PDB entry 6X3T | electron microscopy, 2.55 A resolution | chains A and E of the 9 polymer chains in the assembly

Chain A:
Molecule: Gamma-aminobutyric acid receptor subunit beta-2
Source organism: Homo sapiens
UniProt: P47870 (GBRB2_HUMAN); the construct has insertions or renumbered stretches relative to UniProt, so the offset changes along the chain: 1-307 = UniProt 25-331; 316-341 = UniProt 487-512
Chain sequence (364 residues; numbered 1 to 364; the number before each row is that of its first residue):
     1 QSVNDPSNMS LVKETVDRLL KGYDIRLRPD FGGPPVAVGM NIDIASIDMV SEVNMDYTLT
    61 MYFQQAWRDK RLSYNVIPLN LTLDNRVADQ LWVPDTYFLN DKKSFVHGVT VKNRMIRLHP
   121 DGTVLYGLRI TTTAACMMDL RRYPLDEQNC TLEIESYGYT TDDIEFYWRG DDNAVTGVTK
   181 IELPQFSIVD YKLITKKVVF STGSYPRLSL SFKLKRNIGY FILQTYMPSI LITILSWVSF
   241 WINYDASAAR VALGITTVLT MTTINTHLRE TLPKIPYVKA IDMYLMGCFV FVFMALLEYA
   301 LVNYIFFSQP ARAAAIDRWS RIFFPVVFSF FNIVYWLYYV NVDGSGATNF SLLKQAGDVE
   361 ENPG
Not modelled in the structure: 1-6, 341-364
Sequence notes: linker (308-315)
Swiss-Prot annotation at these positions:
  - binding site (histamine): Tyr97, Ser156, Tyr157, Thr202
  - binding site (4-aminobutanoate): Tyr157, Thr202
  - glycosylation (N-linked (GlcNAc...) asparagine): Asn8, Asn80, Asn149
Disulfide bonds: Cys136-Cys150
Covalently attached groups: N-acetylglucosamine (NAG) linked to Asn80, Asn149
Residues lining bound ligands:
  - gamma-amino-butanoic acid (ABU): Tyr97, Glu155, Ser156, Tyr157, Phe200, Thr202, Tyr205
  - 2,6-bis(1-methylethyl)phenol (PFL): Met261, Thr262, Asn265, Asp282, Leu285, Met286, Phe289
Reported in the primary citation:
  - binding site for 2,6-bis(1-methylethyl)phenol: Met286

Chain E:
Molecule: Gamma-aminobutyric acid type A receptor subunit gamma-2
Source organism: Homo sapiens
UniProt: P18507 (GBRG2_HUMAN); residues 3-322 here correspond to UniProt positions 42-361 (UniProt number = residue number + 39)
Chain sequence (417 residues; each row starts with the number of its first residue; numbers below 1 keep their minus sign (Trp-36 is residue -36)):
   -36 WSHPQFEKGG GSGGGSGGSS AWSHPQFEKL EVLFQGPQKS DDDYEDYASN KTWVLTPKVP
    24 EGDVTVILNN LLEGYDNKLR PDIGVKPTLI HTDMYVNSIG PVNAINMEYT IDIFFAQTWY
    84 DRRLKFNSTI KVLRLNSNMV GKIWIPDTFF RNSKKADAHW ITTPNRMLRI WNDGRVLYTL
   144 RLTIDAECQL QLHNFPMDEH SCPLEFSSYG YPREEIVYQW KRSSVEVGDT RSWRLYQFSF
   204 VGLRNTTEVV KTTSGDYVVM SVYFDLSRRM GYFTIQTYIP CTLIVVLSWV SFWINKDAVP
   264 ARTSLGITTV LTMTTLSTIA RKSLPKVSYV TAMDLFVSVC FIFVFSALVE YGTLHYFVSS
   324 QPARAAKMDS YARIFFPTAF CLFNLVYWVS YLYLSRGSGA TNFSLLKQAG DVEENPG
Not modelled in the structure: -36 to 24, 358-380
Sequence notes: linker (323-329)
Swiss-Prot annotation at these positions:
  - glycosylation (N-linked (GlcNAc...) asparagine): Asn13, Asn90, Asn208
Disulfide bonds: Cys151-Cys165
Covalently attached groups: N-acetylglucosamine (NAG) linked to Asn208

How chain A and chain E interact:
Pairs across the interface - 78 pairs, chain A then chain E:
  Asn8(A) - Gly47(E)  hydrogen bond (side chain-backbone)
  Met9(A) - Leu42(E)  hydrophobic
  Met9(A) - Arg86(E)
  Val12(A) - Leu42(E)  hydrophobic
  Val12(A) - Ile46(E)  hydrophobic
  Lys13(A) - Gly37(E)  hydrogen bond (side chain-backbone)
  Lys13(A) - Leu42(E)
  Val16(A) - Lys41(E)
  Asp48(A) - Lys117(E)  salt bridge
  Tyr62(A) - Phe112(E)
  Tyr62(A) - Arg114(E)
  Tyr62(A) - Tyr172(E)
  Gln64(A) - Ser217(E)
  Leu79(A) - Gly47(E)
  Thr82(A) - Gly173(E)
  Thr82(A) - Tyr174(E)
  Thr82(A) - Glu178(E)
  Leu83(A) - Lys41(E)
  Leu83(A) - Leu42(E)  hydrophobic
  Leu83(A) - Tyr174(E)
  Asp84(A) - Asn40(E)
  Asp84(A) - Lys41(E)  hydrogen bond (backbone-backbone)
  Asp84(A) - Tyr174(E)
  Arg86(A) - Asn40(E)
  Arg86(A) - Gly104(E)  hydrogen bond (side chain-backbone)
  Arg86(A) - Ile106(E)
  Val87(A) - Lys41(E)
  His107(A) - Ser116(E)
  His107(A) - Lys117(E)
  Val109(A) - Thr111(E)
  Val109(A) - Phe112(E)
  Val109(A) - Ala119(E)
  Val109(A) - Asp120(E)
  Val109(A) - Ala121(E)
  Val109(A) - Leu145(E)  hydrophobic
  Thr110(A) - Thr111(E)  hydrogen bond (side chain-backbone)
  Thr110(A) - Arg129(E)
  Val111(A) - Asp110(E)
  Asn113(A) - Phe112(E)
  Asn113(A) - Tyr172(E)
  Arg114(A) - Tyr172(E)
  Met115(A) - Tyr172(E)  hydrophobic
  Met115(A) - Gly173(E)
  Arg117(A) - Gly173(E)  hydrogen bond (side chain-backbone)
  Arg117(A) - Pro175(E)
  Arg117(A) - Ser217(E)  hydrogen bond (side chain-backbone)
  Arg117(A) - Tyr220(E)  hydrogen bond
  Gly127(A) - Tyr172(E)
  Leu128(A) - Tyr172(E)  hydrogen bond (backbone-side chain)
  Arg129(A) - Phe112(E)
  Arg129(A) - Phe113(E)  hydrogen bond (side chain-backbone)
  Arg129(A) - Arg114(E)
  Arg129(A) - Ser116(E)  hydrogen bond (side chain-backbone)
  Arg129(A) - Tyr172(E)  hydrogen bond (backbone-side chain)
  Glu182(A) - Gln152(E)
  Pro184(A) - Lys289(E)
  Pro184(A) - Val290(E)
  Pro184(A) - Ser291(E)
  Asn217(A) - Ser291(E)  hydrogen bond
  Gly219(A) - Ser291(E)
  Tyr220(A) - Lys289(E)  hydrogen bond
  Tyr220(A) - Val290(E)
  Tyr220(A) - Ser291(E)
  Gln224(A) - Arg284(E)
  Gln224(A) - Lys285(E)
  Leu231(A) - Phe304(E)  hydrophobic
  Ile234(A) - Phe308(E)  hydrophobic
  Leu235(A) - Phe308(E)  hydrophobic
  Leu235(A) - Leu311(E)  hydrophobic
  Trp241(A) - Tyr319(E)  hydrophobic
  Ile242(A) - Thr266(E)
  Ile242(A) - His318(E)
  Asn243(A) - His318(E)  hydrogen bond
  Ala249(A) - Val262(E)  hydrophobic
  Ala249(A) - Thr266(E)
  Leu253(A) - Ile270(E)  hydrophobic
  Thr260(A) - Leu274(E)
  His267(A) - Lys285(E)
Interface residues without a listed pair, chain A (56 interface residues in all): Asp17, Leu20, Asn41, Ala45, Ser46, Asn80, Phe105, Thr131, Gln185, Leu223, Ala246, Ala248, Ala252, Thr256, Thr271
Interface residues without a listed pair, chain E (55 interface residues in all): Asp39, Phe78, Ile108, Pro109, Leu143, Glu150, Thr216, Pro263, Val273, Thr281, Val293, Asp297

Summary:
56 residues of chain A and 55 residues of chain E are in contact, with 15 hydrogen bonds and 1 salt bridge.
Among the polar pairs are Asp48(A)-Lys117(E), Asn8(A)-Gly47(E) and Lys13(A)-Gly37(E). Ligands of chain A:
gamma-amino-butanoic acid and 2,6-bis(1-methylethyl)phenol. N-acetylglucosamine is covalently linked to
Asn80(A) and Asn149(A). From the paper: a binding site for 2,6-bis(1-methylethyl)phenol at Met286(A).
Chain A is Gamma-aminobutyric acid receptor subunit beta-2 and chain E is Gamma-aminobutyric acid type A
receptor subunit gamma-2, both from Homo sapiens; the structure, Human GABAA receptor alpha1-beta2-gamma2
subtype in complex with GABA plus propofol, was determined by electron microscopy, deposited together with
6X3S, 6X3U, 6X3V, 6X3W, 6X3X, 6X3Z and 6X40.
